5B8B - chains F and E of the 10 polymer chains in the assembly; structure by X-ray diffraction, 3.10 A resolution.

== Chain F (and E) ==
Name: Alkyl hydroperoxide reductase subunit C, Peroxiredoxin-2
Source organism: Escherichia coli (strain K12)
Notes: EC 1.11.1.15; chain E of this document is another copy of the same molecule, construct and numbering; everything in this record applies to it too
UniProt: chimeric construct of P0AE08, P32119: residues 1-186 from P0AE08 (AHPC_ECOLI) positions 1-186 (same numbers); residues 187-192 from P32119 positions 193-198 (UniProt number = residue number + 6)
Chain sequence (192 residues; numbered 1 to 192; the number before each row is that of its first residue):
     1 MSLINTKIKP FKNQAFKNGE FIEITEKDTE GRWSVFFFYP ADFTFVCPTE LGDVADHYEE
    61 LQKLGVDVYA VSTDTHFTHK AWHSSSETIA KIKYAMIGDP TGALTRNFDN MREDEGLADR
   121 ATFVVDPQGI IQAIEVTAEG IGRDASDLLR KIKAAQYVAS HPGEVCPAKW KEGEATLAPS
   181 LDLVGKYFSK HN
Unresolved in the structure: 168-192 (chain E: 167-192)
UniProt features mapped onto this chain:
  - active site: Cys47 (Cysteine sulfenic acid (-SOH) intermediate)
  - modified residue (N6-acetyllysine): Lys17, Lys93, Lys153, Lys169, Lys171
Reported in the primary citation:
  - catalytic residues: Pro40, Thr44, Arg120
  - mutagenesis - S86A/T88A (0.089 s-1): unchanged catalytic activity

== How chain F and chain E interact ==
Contacting residue pairs (52; chain F residue first):
  Met1(F) with Arg106(E); Asp109(E); Met111(E); Glu113(E)
  Ser2(F) with Asp109(E); Met111(E); Asp119(E)
  Ile4(F) with Asp119(E); Val136(E), hydrophobic; Thr137(E); Ala138(E)
  Asp109(F) with Ser2(E), hydrogen bond (backbone-side chain)
  Asn110(F) with Ser2(E)
  Met111(F) with Ser2(E)
  Asp119(F) with Ile4(E)
  Gln132(F) with Thr137(E); Ala138(E), hydrogen bond (backbone-backbone); Ile141(E)
  Ala133(F) with Val136(E)
  Ile134(F) with Glu135(E); Val136(E), hydrogen bond (backbone-backbone)
  Glu135(F) with Ile134(E); Lys151(E), salt bridge
  Val136(F) with Ile4(E), hydrophobic; Ala133(E); Ile134(E), hydrogen bond (backbone-backbone)
  Thr137(F) with Ile4(E); Gln132(E)
  Ala138(F) with Ile4(E); Gln132(E), hydrogen bond (backbone-backbone)
  Gly140(F) with Val158(E)
  Ile141(F) with Gln132(E); Ala154(E), hydrophobic; Ala155(E), hydrophobic
  Gly142(F) with Arg150(E), hydrogen bond (backbone-side chain)
  Arg143(F) with Arg150(E)
  Asp144(F) with Asp147(E); Arg150(E)
  Asp147(F) with Asp147(E)
  Arg150(F) with Gly142(E), hydrogen bond (side chain-backbone); Arg143(E); Asp144(E)
  Lys151(F) with Glu135(E), salt bridge; Thr137(E)
  Ala154(F) with Ile141(E), hydrophobic
  Ala155(F) with Ile141(E), hydrophobic
  Val158(F) with Gly140(E)
  Val165(F) with Val46(E), hydrophobic
  Cys166(F) with Val46(E); Gly140(E), hydrogen bond (backbone-backbone); Gly142(E)
  Pro167(F) with Thr49(E)
Also at the interface, not in a pair above, chain E (29 interface residues in all): Glu50, Asn110

== Summary ==
28 residues of chain F face 29 of chain E across their interface, with 8 hydrogen bonds and 2 salt bridges.
Polar contacts include Glu135(F)-Lys151(E), Asp109(F)-Ser2(E) and Gly142(F)-Arg150(E). Curated annotation
(UniProt) lists active-site residue Cys47(F) on chain F. The paper reports catalytic residues Pro40(F),
Thr44(F) and Arg120(F); S86A/T88A of chain F leave catalytic activity unchanged.
Both chains are Alkyl hydroperoxide reductase subunit C, Peroxiredoxin-2 (Escherichia coli (strain K12)).
Entry 5B8B (Crystal structure of reduced chimeric E.coli AhpC1-186-YFSKHN) was determined by X-ray diffraction
together with 5B8A from the same study.
